8WDB - chains C and A of the 4 polymer chains in the assembly; structure by electron microscopy, 2.86 A resolution.

Chain C:
Protein: Probable dipeptide-transport integral membrane protein ABC transporter DppC
Organism: Mycobacterium tuberculosis (strain ATCC 25618 / H37Rv)
Reference sequence: L0TEV4 (L0TEV4_MYCTU); residues 23-287 here correspond to UniProt positions 2-266 (UniProt number = residue number - 21)
Sequence (287 residues; numbered 1 to 287; the number before each row is that of its first residue):
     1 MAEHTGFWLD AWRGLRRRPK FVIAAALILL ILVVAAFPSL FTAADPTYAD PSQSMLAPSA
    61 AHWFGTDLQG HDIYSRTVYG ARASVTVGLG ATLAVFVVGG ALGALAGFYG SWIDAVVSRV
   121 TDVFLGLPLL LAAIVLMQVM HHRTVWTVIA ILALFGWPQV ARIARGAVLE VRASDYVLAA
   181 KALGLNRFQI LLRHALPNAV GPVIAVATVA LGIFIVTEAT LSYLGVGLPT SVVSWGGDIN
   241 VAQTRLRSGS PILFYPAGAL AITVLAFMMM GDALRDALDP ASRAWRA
Disordered / not traced: 282-287

Chain A:
Protein: Probable periplasmic dipeptide-binding lipoprotein DppA
Organism: Mycobacterium tuberculosis (strain ATCC 25618 / H37Rv)
Reference sequence: I6X811 (I6X811_MYCTU); numbering as in UniProt (aligned over 25-541)
Sequence (517 residues; row label = number of the first residue in the row):
    25 CGGGVLSPDV VLVNGGEPPN PLIPTGTNDS NGGRIIDRLF AGLMSYDAVG KPSLEVAQSI
    85 ESADNVNYRI TVKPGWKFTD GSPVTAHSFV DAWNYGALST NAQLQQHFFS PIEGFDDVAG
   145 APGDKSRTTM SGLRVVNDLE FTVRLKAPTI DFTLRLGHSS FYPLPDSAFR DMAAFGRNPI
   205 GNGPYKLADG PAGPAWEHNV RIDLVPNPDY HGNRKPRNKG LRFEFYANLD TAYADLLSGN
   265 LDVLDTIPPS ALTVYQRDLG DHATSGPAAI NQTLDTPLRL PHFGGEEGRL RRLALSAAIN
   325 RPQICQQIFA GTRSPARDFT ARSLPGFDPN LPGNEVLDYD PQRARRLWAQ ADAISPWSGR
   385 YAIAYNADAG HRDWVDAVAN SIKNVLGIDA VAAPQPTFAG FRTQITNRAI DSAFRAGWRG
   445 DYPSMIEFLA PLFTAGAGSN DVGYINPEFD AALAAAEAAP TLTESHELVN DAQRILFHDM
   505 PVVPLWDYIS VVGWSSQVSN VTVTWNGLPD YENIVKA

Chain C / chain A interface:
Contacting residue pairs (34):
  Thr47(C) - Lys407(A)  hydrogen bond (backbone-side chain)
  Tyr48(C) - Asn408(A)
  Ala49(C) - Asn404(A)  hydrogen bond (backbone-side chain)
  Ala49(C) - Asn408(A)
  Pro51(C) - Gln327(A)
  Pro51(C) - Gln331(A)  hydrogen bond (backbone-side chain)
  Ser54(C) - Gln331(A)
  Leu68(C) - Gln331(A)
  Leu68(C) - Ile332(A)  hydrophobic
  Leu68(C) - Asp397(A)
  Gln69(C) - Asp397(A)
  Gln69(C) - Asp400(A)
  Gln69(C) - Ala401(A)
  Ile134(C) - Pro420(A)  hydrophobic
  Tyr223(C) - Ala391(A)
  Tyr223(C) - Asp392(A)  hydrogen bond
  Tyr223(C) - Arg396(A)
  Tyr223(C) - Pro418(A)
  Leu224(C) - Ala391(A)  hydrophobic
  Leu224(C) - Pro418(A)
  Leu224(C) - Gln419(A)
  Leu224(C) - Pro420(A)
  Gly225(C) - Pro418(A)
  Val226(C) - Pro420(A)  hydrophobic
  Thr230(C) - Ala416(A)
  Asn240(C) - Arg396(A)
  Val241(C) - Arg396(A)
  Thr244(C) - Ser274(A)
  Arg247(C) - Asp254(A)  salt bridge
  Arg247(C) - Tyr257(A)
  Arg247(C) - Ser274(A)
  Arg247(C) - Ala275(A)
  Arg247(C) - Val278(A)
  Ser248(C) - Thr277(A)  hydrogen bond
Also at the interface, not in a pair above, chain C (19 interface residues in all): Ser52
Also at the interface, not in a pair above, chain A (23 interface residues in all): Thr421

Summary:
The interface between chain C and chain A involves 19 residues on one side and 23 on the other; the contacts
include 5 hydrogen bonds and 1 salt bridge. Among the polar pairs are Arg247(C)-Asp254(A), Thr47(C)-Lys407(A)
and Ala49(C)-Asn404(A).
Chain C is Probable dipeptide-transport integral membrane protein ABC transporter DppC and chain A is Probable
periplasmic dipeptide-binding lipoprotein DppA, both from Mycobacterium tuberculosis (strain ATCC 25618 /
H37Rv); the structure, Cryo-EM structure of the ATP-bound DppABCD complex, was determined by electron
microscopy.
